Entry 5MX5 (X-ray diffraction, 2.90 A resolution); this record covers chains A and G of the 7 polymer chains in the assembly.

[Chain A (and G)]
Molecule: Proteasome activator complex subunit 1
Organism: Mus musculus
Notes: chain G of this document is another copy of the same molecule, construct and numbering; everything in this record applies to it too
UniProt: P97371 (PSME1_MOUSE); residues 1-249 here = UniProt positions 1-249
Sequence (249 residues; numbered 1 to 249; the number before each row is that of its first residue):
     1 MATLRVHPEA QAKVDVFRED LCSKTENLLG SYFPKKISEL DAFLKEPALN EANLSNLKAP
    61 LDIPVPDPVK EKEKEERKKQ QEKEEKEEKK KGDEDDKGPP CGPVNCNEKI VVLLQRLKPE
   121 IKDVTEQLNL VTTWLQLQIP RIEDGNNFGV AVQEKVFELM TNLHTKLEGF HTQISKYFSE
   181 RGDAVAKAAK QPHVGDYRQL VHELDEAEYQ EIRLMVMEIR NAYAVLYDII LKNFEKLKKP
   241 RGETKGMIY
Disordered / not traced: 1-3, 69-99, 243-249 (chain G: 1-2, 67-98, 243-249)

[Interface between chain A and chain G]
Residue-residue contacts (70):
  Leu4(A) - Glu26(G)
  Leu4(A) - Leu29(G)  hydrophobic
  Leu4(A) - Leu231(G)  hydrophobic
  Leu4(A) - Phe234(G)  hydrophobic
  His7(A) - Gly30(G)
  Ala10(A) - Gly30(G)
  Ala10(A) - Pro34(G)
  Gln11(A) - Tyr227(G)  hydrogen bond
  Lys13(A) - Pro34(G)
  Lys13(A) - Ser38(G)
  Val14(A) - Pro34(G)  hydrophobic
  Val14(A) - Tyr227(G)  hydrophobic
  Phe17(A) - Ile37(G)  hydrophobic
  Phe17(A) - Asp41(G)
  Phe17(A) - Arg220(G)
  Phe17(A) - Asn221(G)
  Phe17(A) - Ala224(G)  hydrophobic
  Arg18(A) - Asp228(G)  salt bridge
  Cys101(A) - His193(G)
  Gly102(A) - His193(G)
  Pro103(A) - His193(G)
  Val104(A) - His193(G)  hydrogen bond (backbone-backbone)
  Val104(A) - Val194(G)
  Val104(A) - Gly195(G)  hydrogen bond (backbone-backbone)
  Cys106(A) - Gly195(G)
  Cys106(A) - Asp196(G)  hydrogen bond
  Cys106(A) - Gln199(G)
  Lys118(A) - Glu203(G)  salt bridge
  Lys118(A) - Glu206(G)  salt bridge
  Lys122(A) - Gln210(G)
  Lys122(A) - Arg213(G)
  Glu126(A) - Arg213(G)  salt bridge
  Glu126(A) - Leu214(G)
  Asn129(A) - Glu218(G)  hydrogen bond
  Asn129(A) - Asn221(G)  hydrogen bond
  Thr133(A) - Asn221(G)  hydrogen bond
  Gln136(A) - Leu159(G)
  Gln136(A) - Asp228(G)
  Leu137(A) - Ala224(G)
  Leu137(A) - Asp228(G)
  Leu137(A) - Lys232(G)  hydrogen bond (backbone-side chain)
  Ile139(A) - Lys232(G)  hydrogen bond (backbone-side chain)
  Arg141(A) - Lys232(G)
  Arg141(A) - Asn233(G)
  Ile142(A) - Phe148(G)
  Ile142(A) - Val152(G)  hydrophobic
  Ile142(A) - Lys155(G)
  Ile142(A) - Asn233(G)  hydrogen bond (backbone-side chain)
  Glu143(A) - Phe148(G)
  Asp144(A) - Phe148(G)
  Glu154(A) - Lys155(G)  salt bridge
  His171(A) - Ala207(G)
  His171(A) - Gln210(G)
  Ile174(A) - Glu203(G)
  Ser175(A) - Leu200(G)
  Phe178(A) - Asp196(G)
  Phe178(A) - Gln199(G)
  Phe178(A) - Glu203(G)
  Ser179(A) - Leu200(G)
  Arg181(A) - Asp196(G)  salt bridge
  Gly182(A) - Val194(G)
  Gly182(A) - Asp196(G)
  Gly182(A) - Tyr197(G)  hydrogen bond (backbone-side chain)
  Asp183(A) - Lys187(G)  salt bridge
  Asp183(A) - Tyr197(G)  hydrogen bond
  Val185(A) - Asp196(G)
  Ala186(A) - Gln191(G)
  Ala186(A) - Tyr197(G)
  Ala189(A) - His193(G)
  Lys190(A) - Gln191(G)
Interface residues without a listed pair, chain A (42 interface residues in all): Thr125, Gln138, Pro140, His164
Interface residues without a listed pair, chain G (40 interface residues in all): Lys35, Leu204, Met217, Val225

[In short]
42 residues of chain A and 40 residues of chain G are in contact; the contacts include 12 hydrogen bonds and 7
salt bridges. Polar pairs include Arg18(A)-Asp228(G), Lys118(A)-Glu203(G) and Lys118(A)-Glu206(G).
Chain A and chain G are both Proteasome activator complex subunit 1 (Mus musculus); the structure, Mouse
PA28alpha-beta, was determined by X-ray diffraction, deposited together with 5MSJ and 5MSK.
